Entry 7VNM (electron microscopy, 2.86 A resolution); this record covers chains L and H of the 30 polymer chains in the assembly.

# Chain L
Molecule: Reaction center protein L chain
Organism: Cereibacter sphaeroides 2.4.1
Reference sequence: Q3J1A5 (RCEL_RHOS4); residues 0-281 here correspond to UniProt positions 1-282 (UniProt number = residue number + 1)
Sequence (282 residues; numbered 0 to 281; the number before each row is that of its first residue; numbering starts at 0):
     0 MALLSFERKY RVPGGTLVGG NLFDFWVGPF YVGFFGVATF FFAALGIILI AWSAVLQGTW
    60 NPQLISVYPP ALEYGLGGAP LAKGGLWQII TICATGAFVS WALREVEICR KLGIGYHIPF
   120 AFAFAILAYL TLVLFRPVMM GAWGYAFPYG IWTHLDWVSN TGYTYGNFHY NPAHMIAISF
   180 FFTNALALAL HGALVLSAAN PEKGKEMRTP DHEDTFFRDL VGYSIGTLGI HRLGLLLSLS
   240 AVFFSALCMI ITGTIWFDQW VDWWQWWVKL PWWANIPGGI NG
Unresolved in the structure: 0
UniProt features mapped onto this chain:
  - binding site ((7R,8Z)-bacteriochlorophyll b): His153, His173
  - binding site (Fe cation): His190, His230
  - binding site (a ubiquinone): Phe216
Metal / ion sites: Fe2+: His190, His230 (shared with 3 residues of chain M)
Residues lining bound ligands:
  - bacteriochlorophyll a (BCL), molecule 1: Phe97, Phe121, Ala124, Ile125, Ala127, Tyr128, Leu131, Trp156, Val157, Ser158, Thr160, Gly161, Tyr162, Asn166, Phe167, His168, His173, Ala176, Ile177, Phe180, Phe181, Ser244, Ala245, Cys247, Met248
  - bacteriochlorophyll a (BCL), molecule 2: Tyr128, Leu131, Phe146, Ile150, Trp151, His153, Leu154, Trp156, Val157
  - bacteriochlorophyll a (BCL), molecule 3: Val157, Tyr162, His168, Phe181
  - bacteriochlorophyll a (BCL), molecule 4: His168, Met174, Ile177, Ser178, Phe181, Thr182, Leu185
  - bacteriopheophytin a (BPH), molecule 1: Thr38, Phe41, Ala42, Gly45, Ile46, Ile89, Cys92, Ala93, Ala96, Phe97, Trp100, Glu104, Ile117, Ala120, Phe121, Phe123, Ala124, Tyr148, Gly149, His153, Ser237, Leu238, Val241
  - bacteriopheophytin a (BPH), molecule 2: Phe181, Ala184, Leu185, Ala188, Leu189, Leu219, Val220
  - 1,2-diacyl-sn-glycero-3-phosphocholine (PC1), molecule 1: Ala1, Val26, Gly27, Phe39, Ala43
  - 1,2-diacyl-sn-glycero-3-phosphocholine (PC1), molecule 2: Thr15, Leu16, Val17, Gly18, Phe34, Val98, Leu102
  - 1,2-diacyl-sn-glycero-3-phosphocholine (PC1), molecule 3: Gly27, Pro28, Phe29
  - 1,2-diacyl-sn-glycero-3-phosphocholine (PC1), molecule 4: Ile49, Ala50, Thr58, Trp59, Asn60, Pro61, Ile64
  - 1,2-diacyl-sn-glycero-3-phosphocholine (PC1), molecule 5: Ile49, Asn60, Pro61, Gln62, Ile64, Tyr148, Gly149, Ile150, Trp151
  - ubiquinone-10 (U10), molecule 1: Val26, Phe29, Tyr30, Val31, Gly35, Val36, Phe39, Trp100, Arg103
  - ubiquinone-10 (U10), molecule 2: Ile175, Ser178, Phe179, Thr182, Leu185, Leu189, His190, Leu193, Val194, Pro209, Glu212, Asp213, Phe216, Ser223, Ile224, Gly225, Thr226, Ile229, Leu232, Leu236, Phe243

# Chain H
Molecule: Reaction center protein H chain
Organism: Cereibacter sphaeroides 2.4.1
Reference sequence: Q3J170 (RCEH_RHOS4); residues 1-260 here = UniProt positions 1-260
Sequence (260 residues; row label = number of the first residue in the row):
     1 MVGVTAFGNF DLASLAIYSF WIFLAGLIYY LQTENMREGY PLENEDGTPA ANQGPFPLPK
    61 PKTFILPHGR GTLTVPGPES EDRPIALART AVSEGFPHAP TGDPMKDGVG PASWVARRDL
   121 PELDGHGHNK IKPMKAAAGF HVSAGKNPIG LPVRGCDLEI AGKVVDIWVD IPEQMARFLE
   181 VELKDGSTRL LPMQMVKVQS NRVHVNALSS DLFAGIPTIK SPTEVTLLEE DKICGYVAGG
   241 LMYAAPKRKS VVAAMLAEYA
Unresolved in the structure: 248-260
Residues lining bound ligands:
  - 1,2-diacyl-sn-glycero-3-phosphocholine (PC1), molecule 1: Asn9, Ser14, Ile17, Tyr18, Trp21
  - 1,2-diacyl-sn-glycero-3-phosphocholine (PC1), molecule 2: Ile28, Gln32, Met36, Tyr40, Gln53, Gly54, Pro55, Phe56
  - 1,2-diacyl-sn-glycero-3-phosphocholine (PC1), molecule 3: Leu42, Asn52, Gln53, Gly54, Pro55, Phe56
  - 1,2-diacyl-sn-glycero-3-phosphocholine (PC1), molecule 4: Asn44, Ala50, Ala51, Asn52, Glu94
  - 1,2-diacyl-sn-glycero-3-phosphocholine (PC1), molecule 5: Ala51, Asn52, Gln53, Gly54, Pro55

# How chain L and chain H interact
Residue-residue contacts - 69 pairs, chain L then chain H:
  Ala1(L) - Leu42(H)
  Ala1(L) - Glu43(H)
  Ala1(L) - Ala50(H)
  Ala1(L) - Asn52(H)
  Leu2(L) - Leu42(H)
  Leu2(L) - Glu43(H)  hydrogen bond (backbone-backbone)
  Leu2(L) - Glu45(H)
  Leu3(L) - Gly39(H)
  Leu3(L) - Leu42(H)  hydrophobic
  Ser4(L) - Gly39(H)  hydrogen bond (backbone-backbone)
  Ser4(L) - Tyr40(H)
  Ser4(L) - Pro41(H)
  Ser4(L) - Glu43(H)
  Ser4(L) - Glu79(H)
  Ser4(L) - Glu81(H)
  Phe5(L) - Gly39(H)
  Phe5(L) - Glu81(H)
  Arg7(L) - Glu45(H)
  Arg7(L) - Ile85(H)
  Arg7(L) - Leu87(H)
  Arg7(L) - His98(H)
  Lys8(L) - Glu81(H)  salt bridge
  Lys8(L) - Arg83(H)
  Lys8(L) - Ile85(H)
  Lys8(L) - Leu87(H)
  Lys8(L) - Val109(H)
  Lys8(L) - Gly110(H)  hydrogen bond (backbone-backbone)
  Lys8(L) - Ser113(H)
  Lys8(L) - Trp114(H)
  Tyr9(L) - Gly110(H)
  Tyr9(L) - Ser113(H)
  Arg10(L) - Glu45(H)  salt bridge
  Arg10(L) - Gly95(H)
  Arg10(L) - Pro97(H)
  Arg10(L) - His98(H)  hydrogen bond (backbone-backbone)
  Val11(L) - Pro97(H)
  Val11(L) - His98(H)
  Val11(L) - Gly110(H)
  Val11(L) - Pro111(H)
  Val11(L) - Tyr243(H)
  Pro12(L) - Pro97(H)
  Pro12(L) - His98(H)
  Gly13(L) - Met242(H)
  Gly14(L) - Met242(H)
  Asp23(L) - Pro97(H)
  Phe24(L) - Gly95(H)
  Phe24(L) - Phe96(H)  hydrophobic
  Trp25(L) - Gly95(H)  hydrogen bond (backbone-backbone)
  Trp25(L) - Pro97(H)  hydrophobic
  Arg109(L) - Met242(H)
  Lys110(L) - Pro111(H)
  Lys110(L) - Met242(H)
  Ala198(L) - Phe64(H)
  Asn199(L) - Lys62(H)  hydrogen bond
  Lys204(L) - Ile65(H)
  Glu205(L) - Ile65(H)
  Glu205(L) - Pro67(H)
  Glu205(L) - His68(H)
  Met206(L) - Phe64(H)  hydrophobic
  Met206(L) - Ile65(H)  hydrogen bond (backbone-backbone)
  Met206(L) - Leu66(H)  hydrophobic
  Met206(L) - Pro67(H)
  Thr208(L) - Gly125(H)
  Asp210(L) - Asp124(H)
  Asp210(L) - Gly125(H)  hydrogen bond (side chain-backbone)
  Asp210(L) - Pro172(H)
  Asp213(L) - Glu173(H)
  Gly225(L) - Glu173(H)
  Leu227(L) - Met175(H)  hydrophobic
Interface residues without a listed pair, chain L (33 interface residues in all): Leu111, Gly112, Gly203, Pro209, Thr226
Interface residues without a listed pair, chain H (40 interface residues in all): Glu94, Ala99, Pro100, Val115, Ala238

# Summary
33 residues of chain L face 40 of chain H across their interface, with 8 hydrogen bonds and 2 salt bridges.
Polar contacts include Lys8(L)-Glu81(H), Arg10(L)-Glu45(H) and Asn199(L)-Lys62(H). 3
1,2-diacyl-sn-glycero-3-phosphocholine molecules are bound between chain L and chain H.
Here chain L is Reaction center protein L chain and chain H is Reaction center protein H chain, both from
Cereibacter sphaeroides 2.4.1. Entry 7VNM (Rba sphaeroides PufY-KO RC-LH1 monomer) was determined by electron
microscopy (same publication as 7VA9, 7VB9, 7VOR, 7VOT and 7VOY).
